5EJV - chains A and C; structure by X-ray diffraction, 2.58 A resolution.

== Chain A ==
Name: Nuclear receptor ROR-gamma
Source organism: Homo sapiens
Notes: fragment: Ligand Binding Domain
UniProt: P51449 (RORG_HUMAN); residue numbers follow UniProt; this construct covers 259-518
Chain sequence (262 residues; each row starts with the number of its first residue):
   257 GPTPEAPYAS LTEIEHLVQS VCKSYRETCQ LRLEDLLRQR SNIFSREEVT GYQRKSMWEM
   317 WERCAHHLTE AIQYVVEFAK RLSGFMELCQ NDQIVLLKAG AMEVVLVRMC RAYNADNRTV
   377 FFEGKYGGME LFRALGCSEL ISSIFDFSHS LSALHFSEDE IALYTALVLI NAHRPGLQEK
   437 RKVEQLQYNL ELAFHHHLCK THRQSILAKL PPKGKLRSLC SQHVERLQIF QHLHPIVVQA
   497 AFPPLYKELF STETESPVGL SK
Not modelled in the structure: 257-262, 508-518
Differences from the reference sequence: expression tag (257-258)
Ligand contacts: 444 (N-(2,2,2-trifluoroethyl)-N-{4-[2,2,2-trifluoro-1-hydroxy-1-(trifluoromethyl)ethyl]phenyl}benzenesulfonamide): Trp317, Cys320, Ala321, His323, Leu324, Ala327, Met358, Val361, Met365, Phe377, Phe378, Phe388, Leu391, Leu396, Ile397, Ile400, Phe401, His479, Tyr502
Swiss-Prot annotation at these positions:
  - motif: Leu501 to Phe506 (AF-2)

== Chain C ==
Name: EBI96 Coactivator Peptide
Notes: fragment: Coactivator Peptide
Chain sequence (19 residues; row label = number of the first residue in the row; numbers below 1 keep their minus sign (Val-2 is residue -2)):
    -2 VESEFPYLLS LLGEVSPQP
Not modelled in the structure: -2 to 0, 12-16

== Chain A / chain C interface ==
Pairs across the interface (16):
  Gln329(A) with Leu8(C)
  Lys336(A) with Leu8(C), hydrogen bond (side chain-backbone); Leu9(C)
  Phe341(A) with Leu9(C), hydrophobic
  Gln346(A) with Leu6(C)
  Ile350(A) with Phe2(C), hydrophobic; Leu6(C), hydrophobic
  Lys354(A) with Phe2(C)
  Pro500(A) with Tyr4(C), hydrophobic
  Leu501(A) with Leu5(C); Leu8(C), hydrophobic
  Glu504(A) with Phe2(C); Pro3(C); Tyr4(C), hydrogen bond (side chain-backbone); Leu5(C), hydrogen bond (side chain-backbone)
  Leu505(A) with Leu5(C), hydrophobic
Interface residues without a listed pair, chain A (14 interface residues in all): Val332, Glu333, Gln349, Leu353
Interface residues without a listed pair, chain C (9 interface residues in all): Glu1, Glu11

== In short ==
14 residues of chain A face 9 of chain C across their interface, with 3 hydrogen bonds. Polar pairs include
Lys336(A)-Leu8(C), Glu504(A)-Tyr4(C) and Glu504(A)-Leu5(C). Bound to chain A: compound 444.
Here chain A is Nuclear receptor ROR-gamma (Homo sapiens) and chain C is EBI96 Coactivator Peptide. Entry 5EJV
(RORy in complex with T090131718 and Coactivator peptide EBI96) was determined by X-ray diffraction, deposited
together with 5ETH.
